PDB entry 1QI1 | X-ray diffraction, 3.00 A resolution | chains A and C of the 4 polymer chains in the assembly

Chain A (and C):
Molecule: Protein (NADP-DEPENDENT nonphosphorylating glyceraldehyde-3-phosphate dehydrogenase)
From: Streptococcus mutans
Notes: EC 1.2.1.9; chain C of this document is another copy of the same molecule, construct and numbering; everything in this record applies to it too
UniProtKB: Q59931 (GAPN_STRMU); numbering as in UniProt (aligned over 1-475)
Sequence (475 residues; row label = number of the first residue in the row):
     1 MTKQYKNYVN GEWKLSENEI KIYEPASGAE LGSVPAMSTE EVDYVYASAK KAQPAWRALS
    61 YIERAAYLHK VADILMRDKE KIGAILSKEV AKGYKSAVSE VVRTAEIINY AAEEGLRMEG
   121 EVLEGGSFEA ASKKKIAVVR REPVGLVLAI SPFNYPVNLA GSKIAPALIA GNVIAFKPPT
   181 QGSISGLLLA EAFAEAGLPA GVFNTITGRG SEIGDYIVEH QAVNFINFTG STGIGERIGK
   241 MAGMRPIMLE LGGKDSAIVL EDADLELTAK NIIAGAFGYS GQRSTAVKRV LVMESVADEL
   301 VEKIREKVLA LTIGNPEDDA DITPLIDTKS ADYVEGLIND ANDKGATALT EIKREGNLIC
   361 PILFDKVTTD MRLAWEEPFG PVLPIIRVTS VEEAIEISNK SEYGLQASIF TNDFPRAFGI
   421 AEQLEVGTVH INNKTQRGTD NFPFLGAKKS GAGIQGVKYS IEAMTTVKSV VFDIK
Disordered / not traced: 1
Differences from the reference sequence: engineered mutation Ser284 (Cys in Q59931)
Ligand contacts:
  - glyceraldehyde-3-phosphate (G3H): Arg103, Asn154, Tyr155, Leu159, Glu250, Arg283, Ser284, Thr285, Thr435, Gln436, Arg437
  - NADP (NAP; NADP nicotinamide-adenine-dinucleotide phosphate): Ile150, Ser151, Pro152, Phe153, Asn154, Tyr155, Leu159, Lys177, Pro178, Pro179, Thr180, Gly208, Gly210, Gly214, Asp215, Val218, Phe228, Thr229, Gly230, Ser231, Ile234, Arg237, Ile238, Glu250, Leu251, Gly252, Ser284, Glu377, Phe379
Swiss-Prot annotation at these positions:
  - active site: Glu250
  - binding site (substrate): Arg103, Asn154, Tyr155, Arg283, Thr285, Arg437
  - binding site (NADP(+)): Ser151, Lys177, Thr180, Asp215, Glu377

How chain A and chain C interact:
Pairs across the interface - 26 pairs, chain A then chain C:
  Tyr110(A) with Arg117(C), hydrogen bond (backbone-side chain)
  Glu113(A) with Glu113(C); Arg117(C)
  Glu114(A) with Arg117(C), salt bridge
  Arg117(A) with Tyr110(C), hydrogen bond (side chain-backbone); Glu113(C); Glu114(C), salt bridge
  Glu119(A) with Lys458(C), salt bridge
  Asp413(A) with Lys475(C), salt bridge
  Pro415(A) with Asp473(C); Lys475(C), hydrogen bond (backbone-backbone)
  Phe418(A) with Phe472(C), hydrophobic; Ile474(C)
  Gly419(A) with Ile474(C); Lys475(C)
  Glu422(A) with Ile474(C)
  Lys458(A) with Glu119(C), salt bridge
  Phe472(A) with Phe418(C), hydrophobic
  Asp473(A) with Pro415(C)
  Ile474(A) with Pro415(C); Phe418(C); Gly419(C)
  Lys475(A) with Asp413(C), salt bridge; Pro415(C), hydrogen bond (backbone-backbone); Arg416(C); Gly419(C)
Also at the interface, not in a pair above, chain A (19 interface residues in all): Leu116, Lys134, Ile136, Arg416
Also at the interface, not in a pair above, chain C (20 interface residues in all): Asn109, Leu116, Lys134, Ile136, Glu422

In short:
19 residues of chain A face 20 of chain C across their interface, with 4 hydrogen bonds and 6 salt bridges.
Polar pairs include Glu114(A)-Arg117(C), Glu119(A)-Lys458(C) and Asp413(A)-Lys475(C). Ligands of chain A: NADP
and glyceraldehyde-3-phosphate.
Both chains are Protein (NADP-DEPENDENT nonphosphorylating glyceraldehyde-3-phosphate dehydrogenase)
(Streptococcus mutans). Entry 1QI1 (Ternary Complex of an NADP Dependent Aldehyde Dehydrogenase) was
determined by X-ray diffraction (same publication as 1QI6).
